Entry 5VMV (X-ray diffraction, 2.31 A resolution); this record covers chains A and D of the 3 polymer chains in the assembly.

# Chain A
Protein: Transcriptional regulator Kaiso
Organism: Homo sapiens
UniProt: Q86T24 (KAISO_HUMAN); numbering as in UniProt (aligned over 471-604)
Amino-acid sequence (134 residues; numbered 471 to 604; the number before each row is that of its first residue):
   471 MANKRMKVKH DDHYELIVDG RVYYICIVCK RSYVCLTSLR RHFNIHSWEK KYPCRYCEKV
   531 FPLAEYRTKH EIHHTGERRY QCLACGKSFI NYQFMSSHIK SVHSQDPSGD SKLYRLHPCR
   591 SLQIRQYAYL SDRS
Unresolved in the structure: 471-480, 597-604
Metal / ion sites: Zn2+ site 1: Cys496, Cys499, His512, His516; Zn2+ site 2: Cys524, Cys527, His540, His544; Zn2+ site 3: Cys552, Cys555, His568, His573
UniProt features mapped onto this chain:
  - zinc finger: Tyr494 to His516 (C2H2-type 1), Tyr522 to His544 (C2H2-type 2), Tyr550 to His573 (C2H2-type 3)
  - motif: Met471 to His480 (Nuclear localization signal)
  - cross-link (Glycyl lysine isopeptide (Lys-Gly)): Lys474 (interchain with G-Cter in SUMO2), Lys479 (interchain with G-Cter in SUMO2), Lys539 (interchain with G-Cter in SUMO2), Lys570 (interchain with G-Cter in SUMO2), Lys582 (interchain with G-Cter in SUMO2)
  - mutagenesis: Cys552 (C552R: Abrogates both sequence-specific and methylation-dependent DNA-binding)
Reported in the primary citation:
  - binding site for the 18-nt DNA strand (chain D): Thr507, Ser508, Arg511, Leu533, Glu535
  - binding site for the 18-nt DNA strand: Arg511, Glu535
  - mutagenesis - E535A (150-fold), E535Q (37-fold): decreased binding to MeCG2
  - mutagenesis - E535A, E535Q (3.5-fold): decreased binding to unmethylated CG2 motif
  - mutagenesis - E535Q (30-fold): decreased binding to MeKBS
  - mutagenesis - E535A: decreased binding to CG2
  - mutagenesis - E535A (2.8-3.1 kcal/mol): decreased binding to double and semimethylated DNA

# Chain D
Molecule: 18-nt DNA strand
Sequence (18 nucleotides; row label = number of the first residue in the row):
     1 TGCTTCTCGC GAGAAGCA
Modified / non-standard residues: 5CM (5-methyl-2'-deoxy-cytidine-5'-monophosphate) at position 8; 5CM (5-methyl-2'-deoxy-cytidine-5'-monophosphate) at position 10

# How chain A and chain D interact
Contacting residue pairs (30):
  Arg501(A) with DT7(D), salt bridge to the phosphate; 5CM_8(D), salt bridge to the phosphate
  Tyr503(A) with 5CM_8(D), hydrogen bond to the phosphate; DG9(D), phosphate contact
  Val504(A) with DG9(D), hydrogen bond to the phosphate
  Cys505(A) with DG9(D), hydrogen bond to the phosphate; 5CM_10(D), base contact
  Ser508(A) with 5CM_8(D), sugar contact; DG9(D), hydrogen bond to the phosphate; 5CM_10(D), base contact
  Arg511(A) with 5CM_8(D), base contact; DG9(D), hydrogen bond to the base; 5CM_10(D), base contact
  Leu533(A) with 5CM_8(D), base contact
  Glu535(A) with DT7(D), base contact; 5CM_8(D), hydrogen bond to the base
  Tyr536(A) with DC6(D), sugar contact; DT7(D), phosphate contact
  Lys539(A) with DT7(D), base contact
  Gln563(A) with DC3(D), sugar contact; DT4(D), hydrogen bond to the phosphate; DT5(D), base contact; DC6(D), base contact
  Phe564(A) with DT4(D), phosphate contact
  Ser567(A) with DC3(D), hydrogen bond to the phosphate
  Arg595(A) with DG11(D), base contact; DA12(D), base contact; DG13(D), phosphate contact; DA14(D), sugar contact
  Gln596(A) with DG13(D), phosphate contact
Other interface residues (no listed pair), chain A (19 interface residues in all): Ser502, Thr507, His512, Ser571

# Summary
19 residues of chain A face 12 of chain D across their interface; the contacts include 8 hydrogen bonds and 2
salt bridges. Polar contacts include Arg511(A)-DG9(D), Glu535(A)-5CM_8(D) and Tyr503(A)-5CM_8(D). From the
paper: a binding site for the 18-nt DNA strand (chain D) at Thr507(A), Ser508(A) and Arg511(A) among others;
E535A and E535Q of chain A reduce binding to MeCG2.
Here chain A is Transcriptional regulator Kaiso (Homo sapiens) and chain D is an 18-nt DNA strand. Entry 5VMV
(Kaiso (ZBTB33) zinc finger DNA binding domain in complex with its double CpG-methylated DNA consensus binding
...) was determined by X-ray diffraction (same publication as 5VMU, 5VMW, 5VMX, 5VMY and 5VMZ).
